9MVP - chain A; structure by X-ray diffraction, 2.35 A resolution.

Chain A:
Name: 3C-like proteinase nsp5
From: Severe acute respiratory syndrome coronavirus 2
Notes: EC 3.4.22.69
UniProt: P0DTD1 (R1AB_SARS2); residues 1-305 here correspond to UniProt positions 3264-3568 (UniProt number = residue number + 3263)
Sequence (305 residues; each row starts with the number of its first residue):
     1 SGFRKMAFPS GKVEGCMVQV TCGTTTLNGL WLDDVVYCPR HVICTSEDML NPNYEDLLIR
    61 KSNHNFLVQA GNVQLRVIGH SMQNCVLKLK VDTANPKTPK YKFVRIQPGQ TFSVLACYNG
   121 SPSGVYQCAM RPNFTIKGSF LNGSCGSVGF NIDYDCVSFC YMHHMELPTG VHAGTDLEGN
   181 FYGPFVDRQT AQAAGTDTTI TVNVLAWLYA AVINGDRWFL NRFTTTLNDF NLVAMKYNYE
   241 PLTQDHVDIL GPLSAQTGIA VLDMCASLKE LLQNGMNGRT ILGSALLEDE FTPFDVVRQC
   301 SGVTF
Glycans and other covalent adducts: compound A1BTP linked to Cys145
Modified residues: Cys145 (S-hydroxycysteine; CSO)
Small-molecule neighbours: A1BTP ((3M,5P)-5-(1H-1,2,3-benzotriazol-1-yl)-3-(isoquinolin-4-yl)-6-methyl-1-(prop-2-en-1-yl)pyrimidine-2,4(1H,3H)-dione): Ser1, Thr26, Leu27, His41, Met49, Phe140, Leu141, Asn142, Gly143, Ser144, His163, His164, Met165, Glu166, His172, Asp187, Arg188, Gln189
Curated features (UniProtKB/Swiss-Prot):
  - active site: His41 (For 3CL-PRO activity), Cys145 (Nucleophile)
  - cross-link (Glycyl lysine isopeptide (Lys-Gly)): Lys5 (interchain with G-Cter in ubiquitin), Lys90 (interchain with G-Cter in ubiquitin)
From the paper describing this entry:
  - binding site for A1BTP: Cys145
  - catalytic residues: Cys145 (proposed by the authors, not directly observed)
  - mutagenesis - P132H, E166Q (Kd 25 nM): unchanged binding to A1BTP
  - mutagenesis - A173V: abolished catalytic activity on A1BTP
  - mutagenesis - S144A: decreased catalytic activity on A1BTP
  - catalytic residues: His41 (citing earlier work)

In short:
Compound A1BTP is covalently linked to Cys145. From UniProt: active-site residues His41 and Cys145. The paper
reports catalytic residues Cys145 and His41; A173V abolishes catalytic activity on A1BTP; 4 substitutions were
tested in all.
Chain A is 3C-like proteinase nsp5 (Severe acute respiratory syndrome coronavirus 2); the structure, Crystal
Structure of SARS-CoV-2 Main Protease (Mpro)in Complex with Inhibitor AVI-4516, was determined by X-ray
diffraction together with 9MVM, 9MVO and 9MVQ from the same study.
